PDB entry 2PPN | X-ray diffraction, 0.92 A resolution | chain A

Chain A:
Name: FK506-binding protein 1A
From: Homo sapiens
Notes: EC 5.2.1.8; fragment: fkbp12
Reference sequence: P62942 (FKB1A_HUMAN); residues 1-107 here correspond to UniProt positions 2-108 (UniProt number = residue number + 1)
Amino-acid sequence (107 residues; row label = number of the first residue in the row):
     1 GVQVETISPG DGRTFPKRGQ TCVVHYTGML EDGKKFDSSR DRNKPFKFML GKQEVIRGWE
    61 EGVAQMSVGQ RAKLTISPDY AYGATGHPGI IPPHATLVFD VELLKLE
Curated features (UniProtKB/Swiss-Prot):
  - modified residue: Lys52 (N6-acetyllysine)

Overview:
Chain A is FK506-binding protein 1A (Homo sapiens); the structure, Crystal structure of FKBP12, was determined
by X-ray diffraction together with 2PPP and 2PPO from the same study.
